Entry 3LJG (X-ray diffraction, 1.31 A resolution); this record covers chain A.

Chain A:
Name: Macrophage metalloelastase
Organism: Homo sapiens
Notes: EC 3.4.24.65; fragment: MMP-12 catalitic subunit (RESIDUES 106-263)
UniProt: P39900 (MMP12_HUMAN); residue numbers follow UniProt; this construct covers 106-263
Chain sequence (159 residues; row label = number of the first residue in the row):
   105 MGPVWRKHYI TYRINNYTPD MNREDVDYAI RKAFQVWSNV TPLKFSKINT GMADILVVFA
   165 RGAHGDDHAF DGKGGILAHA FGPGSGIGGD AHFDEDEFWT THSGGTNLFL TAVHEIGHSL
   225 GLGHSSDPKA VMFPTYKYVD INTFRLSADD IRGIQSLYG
Sequence notes: expression tag (105); engineered mutation Asp171 (Phe in P39900)
Bound ions: Ca2+ site 1: Asp124, Glu199, Glu201; Ca2+ site 2: Asp158, Gly190, Gly192, Asp194; Zn2+ site 1: His168, Asp170, His183, His196; Ca2+ site 3: Asp175, Gly176, Gly178, Ile180, Asp198, Glu201; Zn2+ site 2: His218, His222, His228 (together with acetohydroxamic acid)
Small-molecule neighbours:
  - EEF (N-(3-biphenyl-4-ylpropanoyl)-L-alpha-glutamyl-L-alpha-glutamyl-amide): Gly179, Ile180, Leu181, Ala182, Leu214, Thr215, His218, Glu219, Ala234, Val235, Phe237, Pro238, Thr239, Tyr240, Lys241, Val243
  - acetohydroxamic acid (HAE): Ile180, Ala182, His183, His218, Glu219, His222, His228
Swiss-Prot annotation at these positions:
  - active site: Glu219
  - binding site (Ca(2+)): Asp124, Asp158, Asp175, Gly176, Gly178, Ile180, Gly190, Gly192, Asp194, Asp198, Glu199, Glu201
  - binding site (Zn(2+)): His168, Asp170, His183, His196, His218, His222, His228
Reported in the primary citation:
  - binding site for EEF: His218, Thr239, Tyr240

Summary:
Bound to chain A: acetohydroxamic acid and compound EEF. Asp158, Gly190, Gly192 and Asp194 form the Ca2+ site
2. Asp124, Glu199 and Glu201 coordinate Ca2+ site 1. From UniProt: active-site residue Glu219, 12 Ca2+-binding
residues and 7 Zn2+-binding residues. From the paper: a binding site for EEF at His218, Thr239 and Tyr240.
Chain A is Macrophage metalloelastase (Homo sapiens); the structure, Human MMP12 in complex with non-zinc
chelating inhibitor, was determined by X-ray diffraction together with 3LIK, 3LIL and 3LIR from the same
study.
